PDB entry 1XMQ | X-ray diffraction, 3.00 A resolution | chains A and Q of the 23 polymer chains in the assembly

Chain A:
Molecule: 16s ribosomal RNA
Organism: Thermus thermophilus
Sequence (1522 nucleotides; numbered 0 to 1544 plus 19 insertion-coded residues; 42 numbers in that range are skipped by the numbering (no residue carries them; nothing is unmodelled there); the number before each row is that of its first residue; a row labelled like 190A-190L holds insertion residues (190A, then the next letters in order); numbering starts at 0):
     0 UUUGUUGGAGAGUUUGAUCCUGGCUCAGGGUGAACGCUGGCGGCGUGCCU
    50 AAGACAUGCAAGUCGUGCGGG
    73 CCGCGGGGUUUU
    88 ACUCCG
    95 UGGUC
   101 AGCGGCGGACGGGUGAGUAACGCGUGGGU
  129A G
   130 ACCUACCCGGAAGAGGGGGACAACCCGGGGAAACUCGGGCUAAUCCCCCA
   180 UGUGGACCCGC
190A-190L CCCUUGGGGUGU
   191 GUCCAAAGGGCUUU
   216 GCCCGCUUCCGGAUGGGCCCGCGUCCCAUCAGCUAGUUGGUGGGGUAAUG
   266 GCCCACCAAGGCGACGACGGGUAGCCGGUCUGAGAGGAUGGCCGGCCACA
   316 GGGGCACUGAGACACGGGCCCCACUCCUACGGGAGGCAGCAGUUAGGAAU
   366 CUUCCGCAAUGGGCGCAAGCCUGACGGAGCGACGCCGCUUGGAGGAAGAA
   416 GCCCUUCGGGGUGUAAACUCCUGAA
   442 CCCGGGACGAAACCCCCGACGA
   474 GGGGACUGACGGUACCGGG
   494 GUAAUAGCGCCGGCCAACUCCGUGCCAGCAGCCGCGGUAAUACGGAGGGC
   544 GCGAGCGUUACCCGGAUUCACUGGGCGUAAAGGGCGUGUAGGCGGCCUGG
   594 GGCGUCCCAUGUGAAAGACCACGGCUCAACCGUGGGGGAGCGUGGGAUAC
   644 GCUCAGGCUAGACGGUGGGAGAGGGUGGUGGAAUUCCCGGAGUAGCGGUG
   694 AAAUGCGCAGAUACCGGGAGGAACGCCGAUGGCGAAGGCAGCCACCUGGU
   744 CCACCCGUGACGCUGAGGCGCGAAAGCGUGGGGAGCAAACCGGAUUAGAU
   794 ACCCGGGUAGUCCACGCCCUAAACGAUGCGCGCUAGGUCUCUGGGUCU
   848 CCUGGGGGCCGAAGCUAACGCGUUAAGCGCGCCGCCUGGGGAGUACGGCC
   898 GCAAGGCUGAAACUCAAAGGAAUUGACGGGGGCCCGCACAAGCGGUGGAG
   948 CAUGUGGUUUAAUUCGAAGCAACGCGAAGAACCUUACCAGGCCUUGACAU
   998 GCUA
 1001A G
  1002 GGAACCCGGGUGAAAGCCUGGGGUGCCCC
1030A-1030D GCGA
  1031 GGGGAGCCCUAGCACAGGUGCUGCAUGGCCGUCGUCAGCUCGUGCCGUGA
  1081 GGUGUUGGGUUAAGUCCCGCAACGAGCGCAACCCCCGCCGUUAGUUGCCA
  1131 GCGGUUCGGCCGGGCACUCUAACGGGACUGCCCGCGAAA
  1171 GCGGGAGGAAGGAGGGGACGACGUCUGGUCAGCAUGGCCCUUACGGCCUG
  1221 GGCGACACACGUGCUACAAUGCCCACUACAAAGCGAUGCCACCCGGCAAC
  1271 GGGGAGCUAAUCGCAAAAAGGUGGGCCCAGUUCGGAUUGGGGUCUGCAAC
  1321 CCGACCCCAUGAAGCCGGAAUCGCUAGUAAUCGCGGAUCAG
 1361B C
  1362 CAUGCCGCGGUGAAUACGUUCCCGGGCCUUGUACACACCGCCCGUCACGC
  1412 CAUGGGAGCGGGCUCUACCCGAAGUCGCCGGG
  1446 AGCCUACGGG
  1459 CAGGCGCCGAGGGUAGGGCCCGUGACUGGGGCGAAGUCGUAACAAGGUAG
  1509 CUGUACCGGAAGGUGCGGCUGGAUCACCUCCUUUCU
Not modelled in the structure: 0-4, 1001A, 1030A-1030D, 1361B, 1535-1538
Covalently attached groups: paromomycin (PAR) linked to G1405
Metal / ion sites: Mg2+ site 1 near U14 (its only coordinating residue here); Mg2+ site 2 near G21 (its only coordinating residue here); Mg2+ site 3: G46, G394; Mg2+ site 4: C48, G115; Mg2+ site 5 near A53 (its only coordinating residue here); Mg2+ site 6: A59, C386, U387; Mg2+ site 7: G61, U62, G105; Mg2+ site 8: G69, G70, U98; Mg2+ site 9: G107, G324, A325, G326; Mg2+ site 10: A109, G331; Mg2+ site 11: A116, G117, G289; Mg2+ site 12: C121, G124, U125, G126, G236; 62 more Mg2+ sites not listed
Ligand contacts: paromomycin (PAR): C1404, U1406, C1407, A1408, C1409, G1489, C1490, G1491, A1492, A1493, G1494, U1495, C1496

Chain Q:
Name: 30S Ribosomal Protein S17
Organism: Thermus thermophilus
Reference sequence: P62658 (RS17_THET2); residues 1-105 here correspond to UniProt positions 0-104 (UniProt number = residue number - 1)
Sequence (105 residues; each row starts with the number of its first residue):
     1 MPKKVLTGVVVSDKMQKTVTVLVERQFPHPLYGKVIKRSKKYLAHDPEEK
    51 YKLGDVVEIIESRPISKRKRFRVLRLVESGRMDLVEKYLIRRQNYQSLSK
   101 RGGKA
Not modelled in the structure: 1

How chain A and chain Q interact:
Residue-residue contacts - 97 pairs, chain A then chain Q:
  G127(A) with Pro2(Q), hydrogen bond to the sugar; Glu61(Q), hydrogen bond to the base
  G128(A) with Pro2(Q), sugar contact; Lys3(Q), hydrogen bond to the phosphate; Glu61(Q), sugar contact
  U129(A) with Lys3(Q), salt bridge to the phosphate
  A130(A) with Arg63(Q), salt bridge to the phosphate; Pro64(Q), base contact
  U190E(A) with Ser62(Q), base contact; Arg63(Q), hydrogen bond to the base; Arg72(Q), hydrogen bond to the base
  G190F(A) with Arg63(Q), base contact
  C234(A) with Glu61(Q), base contact; Pro64(Q), sugar contact; Arg70(Q), hydrogen bond to the phosphate
  C235(A) with Glu61(Q), sugar contact; Arg70(Q), salt bridge to the phosphate
  G236(A) with Lys40(Q), salt bridge to the phosphate; Tyr42(Q), hydrogen bond to the phosphate
  C237(A) with Arg25(Q), salt bridge to the phosphate; Lys40(Q), salt bridge to the phosphate; Tyr42(Q), phosphate contact
  G238(A) with Arg25(Q), salt bridge to the phosphate
  A246(A) with Leu98(Q), hydrogen bond to the sugar; Ser99(Q), sugar contact
  G247(A) with Ser99(Q), phosphate contact; Lys100(Q), phosphate contact
  U252(A) with Lys67(Q), salt bridge to the phosphate
  U253(A) with Met15(Q), sugar contact; Leu43(Q), sugar contact; Lys67(Q), salt bridge to the phosphate
  G254(A) with Met15(Q), sugar contact; Gln16(Q), hydrogen bond to the sugar; Thr18(Q), hydrogen bond to the phosphate; Ser66(Q), hydrogen bond to the phosphate; Lys67(Q), phosphate contact; Arg68(Q), phosphate contact; Lys69(Q), hydrogen bond to the phosphate
  G255(A) with Gln16(Q), hydrogen bond to the sugar; Lys17(Q), hydrogen bond to the sugar; Ile65(Q), phosphate contact; Ser66(Q), phosphate contact; Lys69(Q), salt bridge to the phosphate
  U256(A) with Lys17(Q), phosphate contact
  U264(A) with Arg63(Q), sugar contact; Pro64(Q), hydrogen bond to the sugar
  G265(A) with Arg63(Q), salt bridge to the phosphate; Pro64(Q), sugar contact; Ile65(Q), phosphate contact; Ser66(Q), sugar contact; Lys67(Q), hydrogen bond to the sugar
  G266(A) with Lys67(Q), phosphate contact
  C267(A) with Lys67(Q), phosphate contact
  A273(A) with Gln16(Q), sugar contact
  G275(A) with Lys14(Q), phosphate contact; Met15(Q), phosphate contact
  G276(A) with Ser12(Q), hydrogen bond to the phosphate; Met15(Q), sugar contact; Thr20(Q), phosphate contact; Arg68(Q), hydrogen bond to the phosphate
  C277(A) with Lys41(Q), salt bridge to the phosphate; Arg68(Q), salt bridge to the phosphate
  G278(A) with Lys41(Q), salt bridge to the phosphate; Arg92(Q), base contact; Tyr95(Q), base contact
  A279(A) with Arg91(Q), salt bridge to the phosphate; Tyr95(Q), hydrogen bond to the phosphate; Leu98(Q), base contact
  C280(A) with Arg38(Q), base contact; Ser39(Q), hydrogen bond to the base; Arg91(Q), base contact
  C564(A) with Leu31(Q), base contact; Tyr32(Q), sugar contact
  U582(A) with Asn94(Q), hydrogen bond to the sugar; Ala105(Q), hydrogen bond to the sugar
  A583(A) with Ile90(Q), sugar contact; Arg91(Q), sugar contact; Asn94(Q), hydrogen bond to the sugar
  G585(A) with Lys34(Q), hydrogen bond to the phosphate; Lys37(Q), salt bridge to the phosphate
  C586(A) with Lys34(Q), salt bridge to the phosphate
  G597(A) with Gln26(Q), sugar contact; Val35(Q), sugar contact
  U598(A) with Pro28(Q), phosphate contact
  G635(A) with Pro2(Q), sugar contact
  U636(A) with Pro2(Q), sugar contact
  G760(A) with Asn94(Q), base contact; Ser97(Q), base contact; Lys104(Q), hydrogen bond to the base; Ala105(Q), base contact
  G761(A) with Ser97(Q), sugar contact; Gly102(Q), phosphate contact; Gly103(Q), hydrogen bond to the sugar; Ala105(Q), base contact
  C896(A) with Lys100(Q), salt bridge to the phosphate; Arg101(Q), sugar contact
  C897(A) with Arg101(Q), sugar contact
Other interface residues (no listed pair), chain A (53 interface residues in all): C272, A300, G581, G584, C596, G644, C647, A759, C762, C879, G895
Other interface residues (no listed pair), chain Q (53 interface residues in all): Lys4, His45, Phe71, Arg81, Lys87

Overview:
The chain A/chain Q interface involves 53 residues from each chain; the contacts include 26 hydrogen bonds and
18 salt bridges. Among the polar pairs are G127(A)-Glu61(Q), U190E(A)-Arg63(Q) and U190E(A)-Arg72(Q).
Paromomycin is covalently linked to G1405(A).
Here chain A is 16s ribosomal RNA and chain Q is 30S Ribosomal Protein S17, both from Thermus thermophilus.
Entry 1XMQ (Crystal Structure of t6A37-ASLLysUUU AAA-mRNA Bound to the Decoding Center) was determined by
X-ray diffraction together with 1XMO from the same study.
